PDB entry 2AWC | X-ray diffraction, 2.20 A resolution | chain A

== Chain A ==
Name: hemerythrin-like domain protein DcrH
From: Desulfovibrio vulgaris
UniProtKB: Q9REU3 (Q9REU3_DESVU); residue numbers follow UniProt; this construct covers 7-136
Chain sequence (130 residues; numbered 7 to 136; the number before each row is that of its first residue):
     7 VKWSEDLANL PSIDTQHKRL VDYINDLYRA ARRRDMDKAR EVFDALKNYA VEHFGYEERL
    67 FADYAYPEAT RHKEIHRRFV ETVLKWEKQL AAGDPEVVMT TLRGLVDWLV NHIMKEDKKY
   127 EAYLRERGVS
Bound ions: mu-oxo-diiron Fe: His23, His59, Glu63, His78, His82, His118, Asp123
Small-molecule neighbours: mu-oxo-diiron (FEO): His23, His59, Phe60, Glu63, His78, His82, His118, Asp123, Tyr126

== In short ==
Ligands of chain A: mu-oxo-diiron. His23, His59, Glu63, His78, His82 and His118 form the mu-oxo-diiron Fe
site.
Chain A is hemerythrin-like domain protein DcrH (Desulfovibrio vulgaris); the structure, deoxy-DcrH-Hr, was
determined by X-ray diffraction (same publication as 2AWY and 2AVK).
